4MIF - chains B and D of the 4 polymer chains in the assembly; structure by X-ray diffraction, 1.80 A resolution.

Chain B (and D):
Name: Pyranose 2-oxidase
Source organism: Phanerochaete chrysosporium
Notes: EC 1.1.3.10; fragment: pyranose 2-oxidase; chain D of this document is another copy of the same molecule, construct and numbering; everything in this record applies to it too
UniProtKB: Q6QWR1 (P2OX_PHACH); residue numbers follow UniProt; this construct covers 1-620
Sequence (620 residues; row label = number of the first residue in the row):
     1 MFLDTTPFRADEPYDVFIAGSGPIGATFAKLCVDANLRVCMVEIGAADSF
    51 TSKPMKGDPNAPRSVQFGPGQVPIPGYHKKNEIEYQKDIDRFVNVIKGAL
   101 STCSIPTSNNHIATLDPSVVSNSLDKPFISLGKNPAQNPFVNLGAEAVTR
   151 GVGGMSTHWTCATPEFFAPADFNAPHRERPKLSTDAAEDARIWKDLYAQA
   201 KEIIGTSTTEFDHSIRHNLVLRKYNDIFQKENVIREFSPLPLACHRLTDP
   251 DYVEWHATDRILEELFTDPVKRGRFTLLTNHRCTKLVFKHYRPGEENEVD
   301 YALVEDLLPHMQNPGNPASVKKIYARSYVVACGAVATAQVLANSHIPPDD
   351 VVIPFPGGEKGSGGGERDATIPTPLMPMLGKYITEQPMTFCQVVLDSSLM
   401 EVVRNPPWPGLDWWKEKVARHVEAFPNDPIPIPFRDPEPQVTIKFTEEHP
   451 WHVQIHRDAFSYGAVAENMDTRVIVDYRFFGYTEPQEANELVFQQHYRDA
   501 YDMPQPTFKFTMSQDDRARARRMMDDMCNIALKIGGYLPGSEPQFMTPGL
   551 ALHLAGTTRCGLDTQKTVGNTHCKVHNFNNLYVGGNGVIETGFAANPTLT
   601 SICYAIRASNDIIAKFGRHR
Disordered / not traced: 1-12, 311-318, 350-365, 618-620 (chain D: 1-12, 57-64, 311-318, 349-365, 618-620)
Covalently attached groups: dihydroflavine-adenine dinucleotide (FDA) linked to His158

Interface between chain B and chain D:
Residue-residue contacts - 24 pairs, chain B then chain D:
  Asp396(B) with Arg521(D), salt bridge
  Arg521(B) with Asp396(D), salt bridge; Leu532(D), hydrogen bond (side chain-backbone); Gly535(D), hydrogen bond (side chain-backbone); Gly536(D)
  Met524(B) with Leu532(D), hydrophobic; Tyr537(D), hydrophobic
  Asp525(B) with Asn529(D); Leu532(D)
  Cys528(B) with Cys528(D), hydrophobic; Tyr537(D), hydrogen bond
  Asn529(B) with Asp525(D)
  Leu532(B) with Arg521(D), hydrogen bond (backbone-side chain); Met524(D), hydrophobic; Asp525(D)
  Gly535(B) with Arg521(D), hydrogen bond (backbone-side chain)
  Gly536(B) with Arg521(D)
  Tyr537(B) with Met524(D), hydrophobic; Cys528(D), hydrogen bond; Pro543(D)
  Glu542(B) with Glu542(D); Pro543(D)
  Pro543(B) with Tyr537(D); Glu542(D)
Other interface residues (no listed pair), chain B (14 interface residues in all): Ile534, Gln544
Other interface residues (no listed pair), chain D (14 interface residues in all): Ile534, Gln544

Overview:
Chain B and chain D each contribute 14 residues to their interface, with 6 hydrogen bonds and 2 salt bridges.
Among the polar pairs are Asp396(B)-Arg521(D), Arg521(B)-Leu532(D) and Arg521(B)-Gly535(D).
Chain B and chain D are both Pyranose 2-oxidase (Phanerochaete chrysosporium); the structure, Pyranose
2-oxidase from Phanerochaete chrysosporium, wild type from natural source, was determined by X-ray diffraction
together with 4MIG and 4MIH from the same study.
